PDB entry 6C74 | X-ray diffraction, 1.36 A resolution | chain A

Chain A:
Name: CMRF35-like molecule-1
Source organism: Mus musculus
Notes: fragment: ectodomain
UniProtKB: Q6SJQ7 (CLM1_MOUSE), isoform Q6SJQ7-2; residues 1-111 here correspond to UniProt positions 20-130 (UniProt number = residue number + 19)
Amino-acid sequence (111 residues; numbered 1 to 111; the number before each row is that of its first residue):
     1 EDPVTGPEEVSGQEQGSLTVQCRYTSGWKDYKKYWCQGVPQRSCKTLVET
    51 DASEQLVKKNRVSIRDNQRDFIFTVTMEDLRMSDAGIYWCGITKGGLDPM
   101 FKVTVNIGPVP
Swiss-Prot annotation at these positions:
  - region: V20 to S26 (Plays an important role in murine norovirus (MNV) binding)
Disulfides: C22-C90, C36-C44
Bound ions: Ca2+: K94, G96, D98 (together with phosphocholine)
Ligand contacts: phosphocholine (PC): Y34, C36, Q41, R42, S43, C44, T46, G96, L97, D98, M100
From the paper describing this entry:
  - binding site for phosphocholine: Y34, C36, Q41, R42, C44, D98, M100

In short:
Ligands of chain A: phosphocholine. The Ca2+ site is built by K94, G96 and D98. From the paper: a binding site
for phosphocholine at Y34, C36 and Q41 among others.
Chain A is CMRF35-like molecule-1 (Mus musculus); the structure, Crystal Structure of Murine CD300lf in
complex with phosphocholine, was determined by X-ray diffraction together with 6C6Q, 6E47, 6E48 and 6CRJ from
the same study.
